Entry 9IVQ (electron microscopy, 2.66 A resolution); this record covers chains D and Q of the 24 polymer chains in the assembly.

== Chain D (and Q) ==
Molecule: Ras GTPase-activating protein-binding protein 1
Source organism: Homo sapiens
Notes: EC 3.6.4.12, 3.6.4.13; chain Q of this document is another copy of the same molecule, construct and numbering; everything in this record applies to it too
UniProt: Q13283 (G3BP1_HUMAN); numbering as in UniProt (aligned over 1-138)
Chain sequence (141 residues; row label = number of the first residue in the row; numbers below 1 keep their minus sign (Gly-2 is residue -2)):
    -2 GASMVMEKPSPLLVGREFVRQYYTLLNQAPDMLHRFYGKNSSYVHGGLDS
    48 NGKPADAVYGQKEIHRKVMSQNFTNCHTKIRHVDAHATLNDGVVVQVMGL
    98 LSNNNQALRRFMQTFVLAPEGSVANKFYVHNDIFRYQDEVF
Not modelled in the structure: -2 to 4
Construct notes: expression tag (-2 to 0)
UniProt features mapped onto this chain:
  - cross-link (Glycyl lysine isopeptide (Lys-Gly)): Lys36 (interchain with G-Cter in ubiquitin), Lys50 (interchain with G-Cter in ubiquitin), Lys59 (interchain with G-Cter in ubiquitin), Lys64 (interchain with G-Cter in ubiquitin), Lys76 (interchain with G-Cter in ubiquitin), Lys123 (interchain with G-Cter in ubiquitin)
  - natural variant: Arg78 (R78C: Found in a patient with a neurodevelopmental disorder; uncertain significance), Arg132 (R132I: Found in a patient with a neurodevelopmental disorder; uncertain significance)
  - mutagenesis: Phe15 (F15W: Decreased interaction with USP10), Phe33 (F33W: Abolished interaction with CAPRIN1 and ability to undergo liquid-liquid phase separation. Abolished interaction with USP10), Lys36 (K36R: In 10KR; abolished ubiquitination in response to heat shock, leading to decreased stress granule disassembly when associated with R-50, R-59, R-64, R-76, R-123, R-353, R-357, R-376 and R-393 ...), Lys50 (K50R: In 10KR; abolished ubiquitination in response to heat shock, leading to decreased stress granule disassembly when associated with R-36, R-59, R-64, R-76, R-123, R-353, R-357, R-376 and R-393 ...), Lys59 (K59R: In 10KR; abolished ubiquitination in response to heat shock, leading to decreased stress granule disassembly when associated with R-36, R-50, R-64, R-76, R-123, R-353, R-357, R-376 and R-393 ...), Lys64 (K64R: In 10KR; abolished ubiquitination in response to heat shock, leading to decreased stress granule disassembly when associated with R-36, R-50, R-59, R-76, R-123, R-353, R-357, R-376 and R-393 ...), Lys76 (K76R: In 10KR; abolished ubiquitination in response to heat shock, leading to decreased stress granule disassembly when associated with R-36, R-50, R-59, R-64, R-123, R-353, R-357, R-376 and R-393 ...), Lys123 (K123R: In 10KR; abolished ubiquitination in response to heat shock, leading to decreased stress granule disassembly when associated with R-36, R-50, R-59, R-64, R-76, R-353, R-357, R-376 and R-393 ...), Phe124 (F124W: Does not affect interaction with USP10)

== Interface between chain D and chain Q ==
Residue-residue contacts (5; chain D residue first):
  Leu45(D) with Ser47(Q); Asn48(Q)
  Gln103(D) with Glu136(Q)
  Ala104(D) with Phe138(Q), hydrogen bond (backbone-backbone)
  Phe138(D) with Ala104(Q)
Interface residues without a listed pair, chain Q (6 interface residues in all): Gln103

== In short ==
4 residues of chain D and 6 residues of chain Q are in contact, with 1 hydrogen bond. The hydrogen-bonded pair
is Ala104(D)-Phe138(Q). Curated annotation (UniProt) lists 9 mutagenesis sites on chain D.
Chain D and chain Q are both Ras GTPase-activating protein-binding protein 1 (Homo sapiens); the structure,
Cryo-EM structure of the CHIKV nsP3 peptide in complex with the NTF2L domain of G3BP1 (Conformation ..., was
determined by electron microscopy (same publication as 9IVR, 9IVS and 9J5S).
